PDB entry 5APM | electron microscopy, 4.30 A resolution (low resolution: residue-level contacts below are approximate; hydrogen-bond / salt-bridge calls are withheld) | chains A and C of the 3 polymer chains in the assembly

== Chain A ==
Name: VP1
Source organism: Human parechovirus 3
UniProt: D2IE17 (D2IE17_9PICO); residues 24-221 here correspond to UniProt positions 569-766 (UniProt number = residue number + 545)
Chain sequence (198 residues; numbered 24 to 221; the number before each row is that of its first residue):
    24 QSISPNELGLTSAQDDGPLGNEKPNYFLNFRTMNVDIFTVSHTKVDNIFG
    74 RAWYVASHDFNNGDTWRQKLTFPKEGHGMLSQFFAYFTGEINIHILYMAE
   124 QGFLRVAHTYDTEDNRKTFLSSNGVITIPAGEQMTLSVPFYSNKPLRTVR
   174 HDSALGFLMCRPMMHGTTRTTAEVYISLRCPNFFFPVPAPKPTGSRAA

== Chain C ==
Name: VP0
Source organism: Human parechovirus 3
UniProt: D2IE17 (D2IE17_9PICO); residue numbers follow UniProt; this construct covers 20-282
Chain sequence (263 residues; numbered 20 to 282; the number before each row is that of its first residue):
    20 LSNVETEANNIISGNEVGGEIITKVADDASNLLGPNSFATTAQPENKDVV
    70 QATTTVNTTNLTQHPSAPTIPFTPDFRNVDNFHSMAYDITTGDKNPSKLI
   120 RLDTASWQTSYSRQYKITTVELPKSFWDDTRKPAYGQAKYFAAVRCGFHF
   170 QVQVNVNQGTAGSALVVYEPKPVIDSRQYLEFGSLTNLPHVLMNLAETTQ
   220 ADLCIPYVADTNYVKTDSSDLGQLRVYVWTPLSVPTGASNEVDVTVMGSL
   270 LQLDFQNPRPYGE

== How chain A and chain C interact ==
Contacting residue pairs - 21 pairs, chain A then chain C:
  N29(A) - V210(C)
  N29(A) - L211(C)
  N29(A) - M212(C)
  N29(A) - N213(C)
  L169(A) - D229(C)
  R173(A) - P191(C)
  H174(A) - D194(C)
  V210(A) - P189(C)
  V210(A) - V227(C)
  A212(A) - N206(C)
  P213(A) - L207(C)
  K214(A) - D194(C)
  P215(A) - E200(C)
  P215(A) - S203(C)
  P215(A) - L204(C)
  G217(A) - L199(C)
  G217(A) - E200(C)
  S218(A) - Q197(C)
  S218(A) - L199(C)
  S218(A) - E200(C)
  R219(A) - L199(C)
Also at the interface, not in a pair above, chain A (15 interface residues in all): P28, F110, A220
Also at the interface, not in a pair above, chain C (20 interface residues in all): V192, Y198, T217, T230

== Summary ==
15 residues of chain A face 20 of chain C across their interface.
Here chain A is VP1 and chain C is VP0, both from Human parechovirus 3. Entry 5APM (Multiple
capsid-stabilizing protein-RNA and protein-protein interactions revealed in a high-resolution structure of an
emerging picornavirus causing ...) was determined by electron microscopy.
